Entry 3ZVJ (X-ray diffraction, 3.00 A resolution); this record covers chains D and M of the 20 polymer chains in the assembly.

[Chain D]
Protein: Thioredoxin peroxidase
Source organism: Schistosoma mansoni
Notes: EC 1.11.1.15
UniProt: O97161 (O97161_SCHMA); residues 1-185 here = UniProt positions 1-185
Chain sequence (219 residues; row label = number of the first residue in the row; numbers below 1 keep their minus sign (Met-33 is residue -33)):
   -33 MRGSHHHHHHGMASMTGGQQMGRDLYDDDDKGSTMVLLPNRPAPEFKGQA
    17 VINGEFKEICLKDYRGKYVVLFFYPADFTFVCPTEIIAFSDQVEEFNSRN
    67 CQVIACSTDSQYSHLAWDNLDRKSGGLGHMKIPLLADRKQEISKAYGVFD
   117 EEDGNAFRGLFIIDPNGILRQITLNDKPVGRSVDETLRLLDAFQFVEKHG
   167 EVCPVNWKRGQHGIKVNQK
Disordered / not traced: -33 to 0, 169-185
Differences from the reference sequence: expression tag (-33 to 0); conflict Leu140 (Ile in O97161)

[Chain M]
Protein: Thioredoxin peroxidase
Source organism: Schistosoma mansoni
Notes: EC 1.11.1.15
UniProt: O97161 (O97161_SCHMA); residue numbers follow UniProt; this construct covers 1-185
Chain sequence (219 residues; numbered -33 to 185; the number before each row is that of its first residue; numbers below 1 keep their minus sign (Met-33 is residue -33)):
   -33 MRGSHHHHHHGMASMTGGQQMGRDLYDDDDKGSTMVLLPNRPAPEFKGQA
    17 VINGEFKEICLKDYRGKYVVLFFYPADFTFVCPTEIIAFSDQVEEFNSRN
    67 CQVIACSTDSQYSHLAWDNLDRKSGGLGHMKIPLLADRKQEISKAYGVFD
   117 EEDGNAFRGLFIIDPNGILRQITINDKPVGRSVDETLRLLDAFQFVEKHG
   167 EVCPVNWKRGQHGIKVNQK
Disordered / not traced: -33 to -3, 169-185
Differences from the reference sequence: expression tag (-33 to 0)
From the paper describing this entry:
  - catalytic residues: Cys48, Arg124, Cys169 (citing earlier work)

[Chain D / chain M interface]
Residue-residue contacts (23; chain D residue first):
  Gly32(D) - Glu167(M)
  Lys33(D) - Val168(M)
  Tyr34(D) - Glu163(M)
  Ser64(D) - His165(M)
  Arg65(D) - Lys164(M)
  Arg65(D) - His165(M)
  Asn66(D) - His165(M)
  Asn66(D) - Gly166(M)
  Asp130(D) - Asn132(M)
  Asn132(D) - Ile134(M)
  Asn132(D) - Arg136(M)
  Arg136(D) - Asn132(M)
  Gln160(D) - Lys164(M)
  Phe161(D) - Lys164(M)
  Glu163(D) - Tyr34(M)
  Glu163(D) - Glu163(M)
  Lys164(D) - Arg65(M)
  Lys164(D) - Gln160(M)  hydrogen bond (backbone-side chain)
  Lys164(D) - Glu163(M)  hydrogen bond (backbone-side chain)
  His165(D) - Asn66(M)
  His165(D) - Lys164(M)
  Gly166(D) - Gly32(M)
  Gly166(D) - Asn66(M)
Also at the interface, not in a pair above, chain D (16 interface residues in all): Glu167
Also at the interface, not in a pair above, chain M (19 interface residues in all): Asp130, Pro131, Asp157, Phe161, Val162

[Summary]
Chain D and chain M form an interface of 16 and 19 residues respectively, with 2 hydrogen bonds. Polar pairs
include Lys164(D)-Gln160(M) and Lys164(D)-Glu163(M). The paper reports catalytic residues Cys48(M), Arg124(M)
and Cys169(M).
Here chain D is Thioredoxin peroxidase and chain M is Thioredoxin peroxidase, both from Schistosoma mansoni.
Entry 3ZVJ (Crystal structure of high molecular weight (HMW) form of Peroxiredoxin I from Schistosoma mansoni)
was determined by X-ray diffraction (same publication as 3ZTL).
